PDB entry 8WA1 | electron microscopy, 2.80 A resolution | chains C and R of the 23 polymer chains in the assembly

== Chain C ==
Molecule: DNA-directed RNA polymerase subunit gamma
Organism: Nicotiana tabacum
Reference sequence: A0A140G1Q3 (A0A140G1Q3_TOBAC); residue numbers follow UniProt; this construct covers 1-688
Sequence (688 residues; each row starts with the number of its first residue):
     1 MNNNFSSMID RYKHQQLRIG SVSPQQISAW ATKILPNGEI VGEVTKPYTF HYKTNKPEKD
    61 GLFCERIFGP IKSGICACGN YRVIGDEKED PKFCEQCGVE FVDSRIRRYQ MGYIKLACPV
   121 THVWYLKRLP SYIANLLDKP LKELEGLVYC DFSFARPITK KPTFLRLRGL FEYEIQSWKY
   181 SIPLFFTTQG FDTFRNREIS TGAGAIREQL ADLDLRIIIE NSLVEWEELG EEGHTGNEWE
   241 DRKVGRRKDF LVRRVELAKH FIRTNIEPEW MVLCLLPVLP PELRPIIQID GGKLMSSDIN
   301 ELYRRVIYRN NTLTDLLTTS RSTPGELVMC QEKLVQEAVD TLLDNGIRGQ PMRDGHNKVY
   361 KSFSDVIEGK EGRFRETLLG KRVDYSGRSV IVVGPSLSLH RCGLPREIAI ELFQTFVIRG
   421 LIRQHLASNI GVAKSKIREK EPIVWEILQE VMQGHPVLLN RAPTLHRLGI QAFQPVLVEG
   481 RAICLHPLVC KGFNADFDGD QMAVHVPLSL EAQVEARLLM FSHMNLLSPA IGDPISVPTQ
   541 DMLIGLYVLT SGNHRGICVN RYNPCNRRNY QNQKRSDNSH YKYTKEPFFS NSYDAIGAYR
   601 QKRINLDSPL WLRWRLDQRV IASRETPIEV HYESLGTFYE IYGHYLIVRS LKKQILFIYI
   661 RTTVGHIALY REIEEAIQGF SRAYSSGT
Not modelled in the structure: 1-7, 287-294, 568-584, 686-688
Ion coordination: Mg2+: Asp496, Asp498, Asp500 (shared with 1 residue of chain S)

== Chain R ==
Molecule: 24-nt DNA strand
Sequence (24 nucleotides; row label = number of the first residue in the row; numbers below 1 keep their minus sign (DA-4 is residue -4)):
    -4 ACAACTGCGA TTACGTGAAT AACG
Not modelled in the structure: 10-19

== Interface between chain C and chain R ==
Contacting residue pairs - 8 pairs, chain C then chain R:
  Gly346(C) with DA-4(R), phosphate contact
  Glu368(C) with DC-3(R), phosphate contact; DA-2(R), phosphate contact
  Lys370(C) with DA-2(R), hydrogen bond to the phosphate; DA-1(R), salt bridge to the phosphate
  Arg375(C) with DA-1(R), salt bridge to the phosphate; DT1(R), salt bridge to the phosphate
  Arg382(C) with DC3(R), salt bridge to the phosphate
Interface residues without a listed pair, chain C (7 interface residues in all): Ile347, Gly349

== Overview ==
7 residues of chain C and 6 residues of chain R are in contact; the contacts include 1 hydrogen bond and 4
salt bridges. Polar contacts include Lys370(C)-DA-2(R), Lys370(C)-DA-1(R) and Arg375(C)-DA-1(R). Asp496(C),
Asp498(C) and Asp500(C) coordinate Mg2+.
Here chain C is DNA-directed RNA polymerase subunit gamma (Nicotiana tabacum) and chain R is a 24-nt DNA
strand. Entry 8WA1 (The cryo-EM structure of the Nicotiana tabacum PEP-PAP-TEC2) was determined by electron
microscopy (same publication as 8W9Z and 8WA0).
